PDB entry 1PKK | X-ray diffraction, 1.77 A resolution | chain B

[Chain B]
Molecule: Bifunctional deaminase/diphosphatase
Organism: Methanocaldococcus jannaschii
Notes: EC 3.5.4.13, 3.6.1.23
Reference sequence: Q57872 (DCD_METJA); numbering as in UniProt (aligned over 1-204)
Amino-acid sequence (204 residues; numbered 1 to 204; the number before each row is that of its first residue):
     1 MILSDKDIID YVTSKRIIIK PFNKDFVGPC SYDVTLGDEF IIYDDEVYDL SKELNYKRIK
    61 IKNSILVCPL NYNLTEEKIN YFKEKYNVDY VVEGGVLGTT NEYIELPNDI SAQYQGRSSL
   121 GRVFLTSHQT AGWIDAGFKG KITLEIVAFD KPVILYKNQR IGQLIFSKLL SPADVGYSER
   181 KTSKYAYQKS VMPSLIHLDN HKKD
Disordered / not traced: 178-204
UniProt features mapped onto this chain:
  - active site: Glu145 (Proton donor/acceptor)
  - binding site (dCTP): Arg117 to Arg122, His128, Gly132, Asp135, Thr143 to Glu145, Gln163, Tyr177, Lys184, Gln188
  - site: Gly132, Trp133 (Important for bifunctional activity)
  - mutagenesis: Asp135 (D135N: Loss of activity), Glu145 (E145Q: Loss of dCTP deaminase activity, but retains 25% dUTP pyrophosphatase activity)
Small-molecule neighbours: 2'-deoxycytidine-5'-triphosphate (DCP): Arg117, Ser118, Ser119, Arg122, His128, Phe138, Lys141, Ile142, Thr143, Glu145, Gln163

[Summary]
Chain B binds 2'-deoxycytidine-5'-triphosphate. From UniProt: active-site residue Glu145, 16 dCTP-binding
residues and 2 mutagenesis sites.
Chain B is Bifunctional deaminase/diphosphatase (Methanocaldococcus jannaschii); the structure, Structural
basis for recognition and catalysis by the bifunctional dCTP deaminase and dUTPase from Methanococcus
jannaschii, was determined by X-ray diffraction, deposited together with 1PKJ and 1PKH.
